PDB entry 7X4M | electron microscopy, 3.34 A resolution | chains H and A of the 6 polymer chains in the assembly

[Chain H]
Name: 8A10 heavy chain
From: Mus musculus
Chain sequence (118 residues; each row starts with the number of its first residue):
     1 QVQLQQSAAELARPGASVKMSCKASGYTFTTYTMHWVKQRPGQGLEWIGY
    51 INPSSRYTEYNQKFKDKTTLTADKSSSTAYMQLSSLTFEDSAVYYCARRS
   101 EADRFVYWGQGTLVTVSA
Not modelled in the structure: 1
Disulfides: Cys22-Cys96

[Chain A]
Name: Virion protein 1
From: Coxsackievirus B1
UniProt: W8GTF7 (W8GTF7_9ENTO); residues 1-278 here = UniProt positions 1-278
Chain sequence (278 residues; row label = number of the first residue in the row):
     1 GPVEESVDRAVARVADTISSRPTNSESIPALTAAETGHTSQVVPSDTMQT
    51 RHVKNYHSRSESSIENFLCRSACVYYATYTNNSKKGFAEWVINTRQVAQL
   101 RRKLELFTYLRFDLELTFVITSAQQPSTASSVDAPVQTHQIMYVPPGGPV
   151 PTKVKDYAWQTSTNPSVFWTEGNAPPRMSIPFISIGNAYSCFYDGWTQFS
   201 RNGVYGINTLNNMGTLYMRHVNEAGQGPIKSTVRIYFKPKHVKAWVPRPP
   251 RLCQYEKQKNVNFSPIGVTTSRTDIITT
Not modelled in the structure: 1-11
Construct notes: conflict Lys84 (Glu in W8GTF7)

[Chain H / chain A interface]
Residue-residue contacts (10):
  Thr31(H) with Gln254(A)
  Asn52(H) with Pro265(A), hydrogen bond (side chain-backbone)
  Ser54(H) with Ile266(A); Gly267(A), hydrogen bond (side chain-backbone)
  Lys74(H) with Ser271(A)
  Glu101(H) with Tyr255(A); Glu256(A)
  Ala102(H) with Glu256(A); Lys257(A)
  Asp103(H) with Lys257(A), salt bridge
Other interface residues (no listed pair), chain H (9 interface residues in all): Thr30, Tyr32

[Summary]
Chain H and chain A form an interface of 9 and 8 residues respectively; the contacts include 2 hydrogen bonds
and 1 salt bridge. Polar pairs include Asp103(H)-Lys257(A), Asn52(H)-Pro265(A) and Ser54(H)-Gly267(A).
Here chain H is 8A10 heavy chain (Mus musculus) and chain A is Virion protein 1 (Coxsackievirus B1). Entry
7X4M (Cryo-EM structure of Coxsackievirus B1 mature virion in complex with nAb 8A10 (classified from CVB1
mature ...) was determined by electron microscopy together with 7X2G, 7X2I, 7X2O, 7X2T, 7X2W, 7X35 and 7
further entries from the same study.
